PDB entry 8KCW | electron microscopy, 2.77 A resolution | chains A and C

== Chain A (and C) ==
Protein: SID1 transmembrane family member 1
Organism: Homo sapiens
Notes: chain C of this document is another copy of the same molecule, construct and numbering; everything in this record applies to it too
Reference sequence: Q9NXL6 (SIDT1_HUMAN); residues 1-827 here = UniProt positions 1-827
Sequence (850 residues; numbered 1 to 850; the number before each row is that of its first residue):
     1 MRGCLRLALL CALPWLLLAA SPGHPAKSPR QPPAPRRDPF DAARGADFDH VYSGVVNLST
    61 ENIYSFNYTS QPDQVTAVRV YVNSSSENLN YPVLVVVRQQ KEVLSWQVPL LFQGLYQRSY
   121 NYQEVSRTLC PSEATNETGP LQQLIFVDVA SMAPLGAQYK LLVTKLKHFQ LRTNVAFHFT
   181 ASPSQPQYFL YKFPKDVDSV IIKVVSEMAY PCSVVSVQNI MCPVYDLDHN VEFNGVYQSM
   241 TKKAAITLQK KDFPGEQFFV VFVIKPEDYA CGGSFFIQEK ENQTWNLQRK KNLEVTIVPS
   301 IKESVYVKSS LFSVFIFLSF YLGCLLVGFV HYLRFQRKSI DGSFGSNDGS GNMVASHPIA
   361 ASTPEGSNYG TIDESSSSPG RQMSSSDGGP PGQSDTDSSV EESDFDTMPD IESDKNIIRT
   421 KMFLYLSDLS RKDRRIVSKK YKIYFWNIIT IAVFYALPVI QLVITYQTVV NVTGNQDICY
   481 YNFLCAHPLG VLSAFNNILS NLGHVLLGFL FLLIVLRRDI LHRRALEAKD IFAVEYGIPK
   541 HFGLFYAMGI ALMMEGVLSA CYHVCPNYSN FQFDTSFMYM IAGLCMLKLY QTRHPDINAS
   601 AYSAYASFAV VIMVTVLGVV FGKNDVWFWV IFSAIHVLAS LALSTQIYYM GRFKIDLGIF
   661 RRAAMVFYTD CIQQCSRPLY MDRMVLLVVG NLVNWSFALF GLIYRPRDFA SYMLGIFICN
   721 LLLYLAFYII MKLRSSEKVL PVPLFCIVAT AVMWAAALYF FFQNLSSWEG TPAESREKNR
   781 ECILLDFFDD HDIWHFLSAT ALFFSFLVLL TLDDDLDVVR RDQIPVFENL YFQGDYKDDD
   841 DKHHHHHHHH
Unresolved in the structure: 1-43, 276-282, 333-443, 529-534, 649-680, 826-850
Construct notes: expression tag (828-850)
Swiss-Prot annotation at these positions:
  - glycosylation (N-linked (GlcNAc...) asparagine): Asn57, Asn67, Asn83, Asn136, Asn282, Asn471, Asn567, Asn764
Disulfides: Cys130-Cys222, Cys212-Cys271, Cys479-Cys565, Cys485-Cys782
Covalent attachments: N-acetylglucosamine (NAG) linked to Asn57, Asn67, Asn83, Asn136
Ion coordination: Zn2+: His563, Asp574, His791, His795
What the authors report for this chain:
  - post-translational modification sites: Asn57, Asn67, Asn83, Asn136
  - Zn2+ coordination: His563, Asp574, His791, His795
  - mutagenesis - R79A/Y81A, N121A/Q123A, Q288A/K290A/N292A: decreased binding to dsRNA

== Interface between chain A and chain C ==
Pairs across the interface (88):
  Leu58(A) - Leu144(C)  hydrophobic
  Glu61(A) - Arg98(C)  salt bridge
  Asn90(A) - Gln100(C)  hydrogen bond (backbone-side chain)
  Asn90(A) - Lys101(C)  hydrogen bond
  Tyr91(A) - Gln100(C)  hydrogen bond
  Pro92(A) - Gln100(C)
  Leu94(A) - Gln99(C)
  Leu94(A) - Glu102(C)
  Val96(A) - Val96(C)  hydrophobic
  Val96(A) - Val103(C)  hydrophobic
  Arg98(A) - Glu61(C)  salt bridge
  Arg98(A) - Ala150(C)
  Arg98(A) - Met152(C)
  Gln99(A) - Leu94(C)
  Gln99(A) - Met152(C)
  Gln100(A) - Asn90(C)  hydrogen bond (side chain-backbone)
  Gln100(A) - Tyr91(C)  hydrogen bond
  Gln100(A) - Pro92(C)
  Gln100(A) - Met152(C)
  Lys101(A) - Asn90(C)  hydrogen bond
  Lys101(A) - Gln107(C)  hydrogen bond (backbone-side chain)
  Glu102(A) - Leu94(C)
  Glu102(A) - Gln107(C)
  Val103(A) - Val96(C)  hydrophobic
  Val103(A) - Ser105(C)
  Val103(A) - Trp106(C)
  Ser105(A) - Val103(C)
  Ser105(A) - Ser105(C)  hydrogen bond
  Trp106(A) - Val103(C)
  Gln107(A) - Lys101(C)  hydrogen bond (side chain-backbone)
  Gln107(A) - Glu102(C)
  Gln113(A) - Met221(C)  hydrogen bond
  Leu144(A) - Leu58(C)  hydrophobic
  Leu144(A) - Met152(C)
  Phe146(A) - Met152(C)  hydrophobic
  Ala150(A) - Arg98(C)
  Met152(A) - Arg98(C)
  Met152(A) - Gln99(C)
  Met152(A) - Gln100(C)
  Met152(A) - Leu144(C)
  Met152(A) - Phe146(C)  hydrophobic
  Met221(A) - Gln113(C)  hydrogen bond
  Asp228(A) - Phe233(C)
  His229(A) - His229(C)
  His229(A) - Asn230(C)
  His229(A) - Phe233(C)
  Asn230(A) - His229(C)
  Phe233(A) - Asp228(C)
  Phe233(A) - His229(C)
  Trp446(A) - Tyr602(C)
  Asn447(A) - Tyr602(C)  hydrogen bond
  Thr450(A) - Tyr602(C)  hydrogen bond
  Thr450(A) - Tyr605(C)  hydrogen bond (backbone-side chain)
  Ile451(A) - Tyr605(C)
  Val453(A) - Met613(C)  hydrophobic
  Phe454(A) - Tyr455(C)  hydrophobic
  Phe454(A) - Tyr605(C)  hydrophobic
  Phe454(A) - Ala609(C)  hydrophobic
  Tyr455(A) - Phe454(C)  hydrophobic
  Leu457(A) - Ile612(C)  hydrophobic
  Leu457(A) - Met613(C)  hydrophobic
  Pro458(A) - Pro458(C)  hydrophobic
  Gln461(A) - Tyr568(C)  hydrogen bond (side chain-backbone)
  Gln461(A) - Ser569(C)  hydrogen bond (side chain-backbone)
  Gln461(A) - Asn570(C)
  Gln461(A) - Phe571(C)
  Gln461(A) - Gln572(C)  hydrogen bond
  Leu462(A) - Tyr466(C)
  Leu462(A) - Ser569(C)
  Tyr466(A) - Leu462(C)
  Tyr466(A) - Tyr466(C)  hydrogen bond
  Tyr568(A) - Gln461(C)  hydrogen bond (backbone-side chain)
  Ser569(A) - Gln461(C)  hydrogen bond (backbone-side chain)
  Ser569(A) - Leu462(C)
  Asn570(A) - Gln461(C)
  Phe571(A) - Gln461(C)
  Gln572(A) - Gln461(C)  hydrogen bond
  Tyr602(A) - Trp446(C)
  Tyr602(A) - Asn447(C)  hydrogen bond
  Tyr602(A) - Thr450(C)  hydrogen bond
  Tyr605(A) - Thr450(C)  hydrogen bond (side chain-backbone)
  Tyr605(A) - Ile451(C)
  Tyr605(A) - Phe454(C)  hydrophobic
  Tyr605(A) - Tyr605(C)  hydrophobic
  Ala609(A) - Phe454(C)  hydrophobic
  Ile612(A) - Leu457(C)  hydrophobic
  Met613(A) - Val453(C)  hydrophobic
  Met613(A) - Leu457(C)  hydrophobic
Also at the interface, not in a pair above, chain A (59 interface residues in all): Ile63, Leu104, Gln117, Asp148, Tyr225, Ile464, Thr465, Ala601, Phe608, Val616, Val620
Also at the interface, not in a pair above, chain C (59 interface residues in all): Ile63, Leu104, Gln117, Asp148, Tyr225, Ile464, Thr465, Ala601, Phe608, Val616, Val620

== Summary ==
The chain A/chain C interface involves 59 residues from each chain, with 24 hydrogen bonds and 2 salt bridges.
Polar pairs include Glu61(A)-Arg98(C), Asn90(A)-Gln100(C) and Asn90(A)-Lys101(C). The paper reports that
R79A/Y81A, N121A/Q123A and Q288A/K290A/N292A of chain A reduce binding to dsRNA; Zn2+ coordination by
His563(A), Asp574(A) and His791(A) among others.
Chain A and chain C are both SID1 transmembrane family member 1 (Homo sapiens); the structure, Cryo-EM
structure of human SIDT1 bound to cholesterol, was determined by electron microscopy together with 8KCX from
the same study.
